7LX2 - chains B and C of the 9 polymer chains in the assembly; structure by electron microscopy, 3.12 A resolution.

[Chain B (and C)]
Name: Env glycoprotein gp160
Organism: Human immunodeficiency virus 1
Notes: chain C of this document is another copy of the same molecule, construct and numbering; everything in this record applies to it too
Chain sequence (658 residues; each row starts with the number of its first residue; note: 50 numbers in that range are skipped by the numbering (no residue carries them; nothing is unmodelled there); a row labelled like 184A-184G holds insertion residues (184A, then the next letters in order); numbers below 1 keep their minus sign (Met-6 is residue -6)):
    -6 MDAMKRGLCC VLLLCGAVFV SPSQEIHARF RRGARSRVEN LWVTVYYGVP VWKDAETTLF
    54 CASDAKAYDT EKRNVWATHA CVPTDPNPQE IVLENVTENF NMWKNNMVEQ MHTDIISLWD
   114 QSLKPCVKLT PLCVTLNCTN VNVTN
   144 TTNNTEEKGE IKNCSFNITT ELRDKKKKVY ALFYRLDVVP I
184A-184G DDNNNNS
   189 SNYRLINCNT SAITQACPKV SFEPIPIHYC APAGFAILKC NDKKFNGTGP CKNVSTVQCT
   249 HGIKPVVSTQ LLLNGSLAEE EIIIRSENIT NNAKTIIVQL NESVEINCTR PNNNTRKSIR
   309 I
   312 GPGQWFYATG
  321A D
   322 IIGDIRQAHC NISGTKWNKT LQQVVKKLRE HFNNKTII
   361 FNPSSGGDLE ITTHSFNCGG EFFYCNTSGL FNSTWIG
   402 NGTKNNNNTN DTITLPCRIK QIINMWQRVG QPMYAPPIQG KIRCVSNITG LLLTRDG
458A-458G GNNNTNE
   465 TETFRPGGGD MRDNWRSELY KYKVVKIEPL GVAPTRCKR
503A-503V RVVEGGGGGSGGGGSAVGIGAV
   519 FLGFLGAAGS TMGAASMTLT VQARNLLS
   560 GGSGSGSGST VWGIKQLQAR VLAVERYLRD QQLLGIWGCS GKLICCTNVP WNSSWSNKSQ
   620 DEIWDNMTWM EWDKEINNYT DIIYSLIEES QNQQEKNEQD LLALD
Disordered / not traced: -6 to 31, 58-64, 144-152, 184A-184G, 402-411, 458A-458G, 503A-503V, 560-571, 653-664
Disulfides: Cys54-Cys74, Cys119-Cys205, Cys126-Cys196, Cys131-Cys157, Cys218-Cys247, Cys228-Cys239, Cys296-Cys331, Cys378-Cys445, Cys385-Cys418, Cys501-Cys605, Cys598-Cys604
Glycans and other covalent adducts: N-acetylglucosamine (NAG) linked to Asn88, Asn130, Asn160, Asn190, Asn197, Asn234, Asn241, Asn262, Asn276, Asn289, Asn295, Asn301, Asn339, Asn386, Asn392, Asn448, Asn611; glycan linked to Asn138, Asn332
What the authors report for this chain:
  - post-translational modification sites: Asn138, Asn332

[Chain B / chain C interface]
Pairs across the interface - 38 pairs, chain B then chain C:
  Thr123(B) - Arg166(C)
  Pro124(B) - Arg166(C)
  Cys126(B) - Glu164(C)
  Cys126(B) - Leu165(C)
  Cys126(B) - Arg166(C)  hydrogen bond (backbone-backbone)
  Val127(B) - Leu165(C)
  Val127(B) - Asp167(C)
  Thr128(B) - Leu165(C)
  Thr128(B) - Asp167(C)  hydrogen bond (backbone-side chain)
  Thr128(B) - Lys168(C)
  Arg192(B) - Leu165(C)
  Cys196(B) - Glu164(C)
  Cys196(B) - Pro313(C)
  Asn197(B) - Gly314(C)
  Thr198(B) - Pro313(C)
  Thr198(B) - Gly314(C)
  Ser199(B) - Pro313(C)
  Ile573(B) - Ile573(C)  hydrophobic
  Ile573(B) - Leu576(C)  hydrophobic
  Leu576(B) - Leu576(C)  hydrophobic
  Gln577(B) - Leu576(C)
  Val580(B) - Val580(C)  hydrophobic
  Glu584(B) - Arg579(C)  salt bridge
  Leu587(B) - Leu545(C)
  Leu587(B) - Val583(C)  hydrophobic
  Leu587(B) - Leu587(C)  hydrophobic
  Arg588(B) - Leu545(C)
  Arg588(B) - Ser546(C)
  Gln591(B) - Ala541(C)  hydrogen bond (side chain-backbone)
  Gln591(B) - Arg542(C)
  Gln591(B) - Leu545(C)
  Gln591(B) - Tyr586(C)
  Leu592(B) - Arg542(C)
  Gly594(B) - Gly600(C)
  Ile595(B) - Arg542(C)
  Ser599(B) - Gly600(C)
  Glu647(B) - Thr538(C)
  Glu647(B) - Arg542(C)  salt bridge
Other interface residues (no listed pair), chain B (27 interface residues in all): Ile184, Ala200, Leu581, Val583
Other interface residues (no listed pair), chain C (23 interface residues in all): Arg308, Ser599, Leu602

[Summary]
Chain B and chain C form an interface of 27 and 23 residues respectively; the contacts include 3 hydrogen
bonds and 2 salt bridges. Among the polar pairs are Glu584(B)-Arg579(C), Glu647(B)-Arg542(C) and
Thr128(B)-Asp167(C). N-acetylglucosamine is covalently linked to Asn88(B), Asn130(B), Asn160(B), Asn190(B),
Asn197(B) and Asn234(B) and 11 more. The paper reports modification sites Asn138(B) and Asn332(B).
Chain B and chain C are both Env glycoprotein gp160 (Human immunodeficiency virus 1); the structure, Cryo-EM
structure of ConSOSL.UFO.664 (ConS) in complex with bNAb PGT122, was determined by electron microscopy
together with 7LX3, 7LXM and 7LXN from the same study.
